Entry 7RSS (X-ray diffraction, 2.71 A resolution); this record covers chains A and P of the 3 polymer chains in the assembly.

== Chain A ==
Protein: DNA polymerase
From: Thermococcus kodakarensis
Notes: EC 2.7.7.7
UniProt: D0VWU9 (D0VWU9_THEKO); numbering as in UniProt (aligned over 1-774)
Amino-acid sequence (774 residues; each row starts with the number of its first residue):
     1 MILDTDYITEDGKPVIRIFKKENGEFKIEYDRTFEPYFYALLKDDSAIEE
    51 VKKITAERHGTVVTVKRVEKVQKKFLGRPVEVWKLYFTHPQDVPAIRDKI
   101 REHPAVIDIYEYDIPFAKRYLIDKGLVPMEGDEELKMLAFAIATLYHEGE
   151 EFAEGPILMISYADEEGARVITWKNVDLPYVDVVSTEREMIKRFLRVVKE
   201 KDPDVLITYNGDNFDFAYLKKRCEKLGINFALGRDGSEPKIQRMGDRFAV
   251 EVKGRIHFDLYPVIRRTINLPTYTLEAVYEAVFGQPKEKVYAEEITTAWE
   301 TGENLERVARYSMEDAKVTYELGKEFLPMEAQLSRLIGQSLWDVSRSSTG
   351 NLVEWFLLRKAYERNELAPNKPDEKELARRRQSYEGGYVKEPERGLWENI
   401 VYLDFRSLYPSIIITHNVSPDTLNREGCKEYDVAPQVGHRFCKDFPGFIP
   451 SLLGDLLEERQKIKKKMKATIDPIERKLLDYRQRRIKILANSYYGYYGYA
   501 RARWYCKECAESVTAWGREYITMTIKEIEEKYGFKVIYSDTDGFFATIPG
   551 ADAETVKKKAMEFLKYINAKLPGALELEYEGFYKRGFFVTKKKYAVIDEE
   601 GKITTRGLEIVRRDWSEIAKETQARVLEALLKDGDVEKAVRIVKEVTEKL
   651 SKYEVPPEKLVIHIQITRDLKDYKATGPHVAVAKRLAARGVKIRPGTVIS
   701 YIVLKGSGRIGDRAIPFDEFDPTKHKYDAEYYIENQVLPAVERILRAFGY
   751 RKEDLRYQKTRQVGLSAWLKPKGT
Disordered / not traced: 757-774
Differences from the reference sequence: conflict Ala-141 (Asp in D0VWU9), Ala-143 (Glu in D0VWU9), His-147 (Glu in D0VWU9), Arg-485 (Ala in D0VWU9), Lys-584 (Glu in D0VWU9), Ile-664 (Glu in D0VWU9)
From the paper describing this entry:
  - binding site for Primer (chain P): Tyr-594

== Chain P ==
Molecule: Primer
Sequence (13 nucleotides; each row starts with the number of its first residue):
     1 CGCGAACTGCGAA

== How chain A and chain P interact ==
Pairs across the interface - 32 pairs, chain A then chain P:
  Asn-269(A) / DG11(P)  hydrogen bond to the phosphate
  Asp-540(A) / DA13(P)  sugar contact
  Asp-542(A) / DA13(P)  phosphate contact
  Lys-592(A) / DG11(P)  base contact
  Lys-592(A) / DA12(P)  hydrogen bond to the base
  Tyr-594(A) / DA13(P)  hydrogen bond to the phosphate
  Arg-606(A) / DA12(P)  phosphate contact
  Arg-606(A) / DA13(P)  salt bridge to the phosphate
  Gly-607(A) / DG11(P)  phosphate contact
  Gly-607(A) / DA12(P)  hydrogen bond to the phosphate
  Val-611(A) / DG11(P)  phosphate contact
  Val-611(A) / DA12(P)  phosphate contact
  Arg-612(A) / DG9(P)  base contact
  Arg-612(A) / DC10(P)  hydrogen bond to the sugar
  Arg-612(A) / DG11(P)  hydrogen bond to the sugar
  Arg-613(A) / DC10(P)  salt bridge to the phosphate
  Arg-613(A) / DG11(P)  hydrogen bond to the phosphate
  Ile-664(A) / DG9(P)  phosphate contact
  Ile-664(A) / DC10(P)  phosphate contact
  Gln-665(A) / DG9(P)  phosphate contact
  Gln-665(A) / DC10(P)  hydrogen bond to the phosphate
  Thr-667(A) / DG9(P)  hydrogen bond to the phosphate
  Arg-668(A) / DT8(P)  salt bridge to the phosphate
  Arg-668(A) / DG9(P)  salt bridge to the phosphate
  Tyr-673(A) / DT8(P)  phosphate contact
  Tyr-673(A) / DG9(P)  hydrogen bond to the phosphate
  Lys-674(A) / DC7(P)  salt bridge to the phosphate
  Lys-674(A) / DT8(P)  hydrogen bond to the phosphate
  Ala-675(A) / DC7(P)  phosphate contact
  Ala-675(A) / DT8(P)  hydrogen bond to the phosphate
  His-679(A) / DT8(P)  phosphate contact
  His-679(A) / DG9(P)  salt bridge to the phosphate
Also at the interface, not in a pair above, chain A (21 interface residues in all): Thr-541, Thr-605, Asp-614

== In short ==
21 residues of chain A face 7 of chain P across their interface, with 12 hydrogen bonds and 6 salt bridges.
Among the polar pairs are Lys-592(A)/DA12(P), Arg-612(A)/DC10(P) and Arg-612(A)/DG11(P). The paper reports a
binding site for Primer (chain P) at Tyr-594(A).
Here chain A is DNA polymerase (Thermococcus kodakarensis) and chain P is Primer. Entry 7RSS (Kod-RI
incorporating DNA, n+2) was determined by X-ray diffraction, deposited together with 7TQW and 7RSR.
